4C9F - chains A and B; structure by X-ray diffraction, 2.60 A resolution.

[Chain A (and B)]
Name: CD209 antigen-like protein B
Source organism: Mus musculus
Notes: fragment: crd, residues 191-323; chain B of this document is another copy of the same molecule, construct and numbering; everything in this record applies to it too
UniProt: Q8CJ91 (C209B_MOUSE); residue numbers follow UniProt; this construct covers 191-323
Chain sequence (134 residues; each row starts with the number of its first residue):
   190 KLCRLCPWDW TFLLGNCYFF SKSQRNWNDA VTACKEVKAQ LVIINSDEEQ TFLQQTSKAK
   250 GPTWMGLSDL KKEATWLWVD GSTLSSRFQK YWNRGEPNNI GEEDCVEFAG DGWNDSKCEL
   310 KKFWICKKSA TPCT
Disordered / not traced: 190, 323 (chain B: 190)
Disulfide bonds: Cys192-Cys322, Cys195-Cys206, Cys223-Cys315, Cys294-Cys307
Construct notes: expression tag (190)
Metal / ion sites: Ca2+: Glu285, Asn287, Glu292, Asp304 (together with 4-O-sulfo-alpha-D-glucopyranose)
What the authors report for this chain:
  - binding site for 4-O-sulfo-alpha-D-glucopyranose: Glu285, Asn287, Asn288, Asn303
  - binding site for alpha-D-glucopyranose: Gln213, Pro251, Phe312

[Interface between chain A and chain B]
Contacting residue pairs (39; chain A residue first):
  Leu191(A) - Lys211(B)
  Leu191(A) - Gln213(B)
  Cys192(A) - Lys211(B)  hydrogen bond (backbone-backbone)
  Cys192(A) - Lys249(B)  hydrogen bond (backbone-side chain)
  Cys192(A) - Phe312(B)  hydrophobic
  Arg193(A) - Lys211(B)
  Arg193(A) - Lys249(B)
  Leu194(A) - Ala248(B)  hydrophobic
  Trp197(A) - Trp197(B)  hydrophobic
  Trp197(A) - Asp198(B)
  Asp198(A) - Trp197(B)
  Asp198(A) - Asp198(B)  hydrogen bond (backbone-side chain)
  Thr200(A) - Thr200(B)  hydrogen bond
  Thr200(A) - Phe241(B)
  Phe201(A) - Phe241(B)
  Phe201(A) - Gln244(B)
  Phe201(A) - Thr245(B)
  Phe201(A) - Ala248(B)  hydrophobic
  Leu202(A) - Phe241(B)  hydrophobic
  Leu202(A) - Gln244(B)
  Leu203(A) - Gln244(B)
  Lys211(A) - Leu191(B)
  Lys211(A) - Cys192(B)  hydrogen bond (backbone-backbone)
  Lys211(A) - Arg193(B)
  Glu237(A) - Thr240(B)
  Thr240(A) - Glu237(B)
  Phe241(A) - Thr200(B)
  Phe241(A) - Phe201(B)
  Phe241(A) - Leu202(B)  hydrophobic
  Phe241(A) - Phe241(B)  hydrophobic
  Gln244(A) - Phe201(B)
  Gln244(A) - Leu202(B)
  Gln244(A) - Leu203(B)
  Thr245(A) - Phe201(B)
  Ala248(A) - Leu194(B)
  Ala248(A) - Phe201(B)  hydrophobic
  Lys249(A) - Cys192(B)
  Lys249(A) - Leu194(B)
  Cys322(A) - Ala248(B)
Interface residues without a listed pair, chain A (20 interface residues in all): Phe312
Interface residues without a listed pair, chain B (21 interface residues in all): Cys322

[Summary]
20 residues of chain A and 21 residues of chain B are in contact, with 5 hydrogen bonds. Polar contacts
include Cys192(A)-Lys249(B), Asp198(A)-Asp198(B) and Thr200(A)-Thr200(B). Glu285(A), Asn287(A), Glu292(A) and
Asp304(A) coordinate Ca2+. The paper reports a binding site for 4-O-sulfo-alpha-D-glucopyranose at Glu285(A),
Asn287(A) and Asn288(A) among others; a binding site for alpha-D-glucopyranose at Gln213(A), Pro251(A) and
Phe312(A).
Chain A and chain B are both CD209 antigen-like protein B (Mus musculus); the structure, Structure of SIGN-R1
in complex with Sulfodextran, was determined by X-ray diffraction together with 4CDH, 4CAJ and 3ZHG from the
same study.
